PDB entry 1XK7 | X-ray diffraction, 1.60 A resolution | chain A

# Chain A
Protein: Crotonobetainyl-CoA:carnitine CoA-transferase
Source organism: Escherichia coli
Notes: EC 2.8.3.-
UniProtKB: P31572 (CAIB_ECOLI); residues 1-405 here = UniProt positions 1-405
Amino-acid sequence (408 residues; each row starts with the number of its first residue; numbers below 1 keep their minus sign (Gly-2 is residue -2)):
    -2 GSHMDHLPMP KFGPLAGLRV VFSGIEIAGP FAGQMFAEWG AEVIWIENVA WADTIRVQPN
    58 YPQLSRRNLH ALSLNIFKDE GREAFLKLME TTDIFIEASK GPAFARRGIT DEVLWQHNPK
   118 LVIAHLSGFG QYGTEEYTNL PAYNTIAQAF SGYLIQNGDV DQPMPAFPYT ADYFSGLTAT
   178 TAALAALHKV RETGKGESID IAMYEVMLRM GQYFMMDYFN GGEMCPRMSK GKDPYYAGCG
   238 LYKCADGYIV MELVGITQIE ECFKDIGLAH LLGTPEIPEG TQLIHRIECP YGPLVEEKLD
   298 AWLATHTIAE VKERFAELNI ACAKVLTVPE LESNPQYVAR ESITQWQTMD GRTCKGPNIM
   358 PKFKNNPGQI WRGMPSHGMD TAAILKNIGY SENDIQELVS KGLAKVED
Disordered / not traced: -2
Differences from the reference sequence: cloning artifact (-2 to 0)
Modified residues: Mse1, Mse6, Mse32, Mse86, Mse161, Mse200, Mse204, Mse207, Mse212, Mse213, Mse221, Mse225, Mse248, Mse346, Mse357, Mse371, Mse376 (selenomethionine; parent Met)
Curated features (UniProtKB/Swiss-Prot):
  - active site: Asp169 (Nucleophile)
  - binding site (CoA): Lys97, Arg104
  - natural variant: Val187 (V187A: In strain: O44:K74), Thr302 (T302A: In strain: O44:K74)

# Overview
Curated annotation (UniProt) lists active-site residue Asp169 and CoA-binding residues Lys97 and Arg104.
Chain A is Crotonobetainyl-CoA:carnitine CoA-transferase (Escherichia coli); the structure, Crystal Structure-
C2 form- of Escherichia coli Crotonobetainyl-CoA: carnitine CoA transferase (CaiB), was determined by X-ray
diffraction, deposited together with 1XVT, 1XVU and 1XVV.
